PDB entry 6NSM | X-ray diffraction, 2.80 A resolution | chains A and B of the 4 polymer chains in the assembly

== Chain A (and B) ==
Molecule: TetR family transcriptional regulator CifR
Organism: Pseudomonas aeruginosa UCBPP-PA14
Notes: chain B of this document is another copy of the same molecule, construct and numbering; everything in this record applies to it too
UniProt: A0A0H2ZCS5 (A0A0H2ZCS5_PSEAB); residue numbers follow UniProt; this construct covers 1-196
Sequence (198 residues; each row starts with the number of its first residue; numbers below 1 keep their minus sign (Gly-1 is residue -1)):
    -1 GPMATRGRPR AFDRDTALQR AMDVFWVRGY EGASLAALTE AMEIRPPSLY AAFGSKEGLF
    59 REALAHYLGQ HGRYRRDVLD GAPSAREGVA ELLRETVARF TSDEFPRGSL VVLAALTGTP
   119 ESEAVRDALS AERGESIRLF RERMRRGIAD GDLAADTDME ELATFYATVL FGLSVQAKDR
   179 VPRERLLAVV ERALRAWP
Not modelled in the structure: -1 to 3 (chain B: -1 to 4)
Construct notes: expression tag (-1 to 0); engineered mutation Thr99 (Cys in A0A0H2ZCS5), Ser107 (Cys in A0A0H2ZCS5), Arg181 (Cys in A0A0H2ZCS5)
From the paper describing this entry:
  - conformationally variable residues (side-chain flip): Ser107
  - mutagenesis - R6A: decreased binding to the 26-nt DNA strand
  - mutagenesis - C99T/C181R: increased expression
  - mutagenesis - C99T: unchanged expression

== Interface between chain A and chain B ==
Contacting residue pairs - 79 pairs, chain A then chain B:
  Val25(A) - Thr115(B)
  Arg26(A) - Thr115(B)
  Arg26(A) - Gly116(B)  hydrogen bond (backbone-backbone)
  Arg26(A) - Pro118(B)
  Gly27(A) - Thr115(B)
  Gly30(A) - Thr117(B)
  Leu111(A) - Leu114(B)  hydrophobic
  Leu111(A) - Thr115(B)  hydrogen bond (backbone-side chain)
  Ala112(A) - Thr115(B)
  Leu114(A) - Leu111(B)  hydrophobic
  Leu114(A) - Leu114(B)  hydrophobic
  Leu114(A) - Lys176(B)
  Thr115(A) - Val25(B)
  Thr115(A) - Arg26(B)
  Thr115(A) - Gly27(B)
  Thr115(A) - Leu111(B)  hydrogen bond (side chain-backbone)
  Thr115(A) - Lys176(B)
  Gly116(A) - Arg26(B)  hydrogen bond (backbone-backbone)
  Thr117(A) - Gly30(B)
  Pro118(A) - Arg26(B)
  Ser128(A) - Asp177(B)  hydrogen bond
  Arg131(A) - Val173(B)
  Arg131(A) - Asp177(B)  salt bridge
  Ile135(A) - Gln174(B)
  Ile135(A) - Arg183(B)
  Glu158(A) - Arg183(B)  salt bridge
  Glu159(A) - Ala186(B)
  Glu159(A) - Arg190(B)  salt bridge
  Leu160(A) - Arg190(B)
  Thr162(A) - Gln174(B)
  Thr162(A) - Arg183(B)  hydrogen bond
  Thr162(A) - Val187(B)
  Phe163(A) - Val187(B)
  Phe163(A) - Arg190(B)
  Phe163(A) - Ala191(B)  hydrophobic
  Ala165(A) - Gln174(B)
  Thr166(A) - Val167(B)
  Thr166(A) - Gly170(B)
  Thr166(A) - Leu171(B)
  Thr166(A) - Gln174(B)  hydrogen bond
  Thr166(A) - Val187(B)
  Val167(A) - Thr166(B)
  Val167(A) - Val167(B)  hydrophobic
  Phe169(A) - Gln174(B)
  Gly170(A) - Thr166(B)
  Gly170(A) - Gly170(B)
  Leu171(A) - Thr166(B)
  Val173(A) - Leu114(B)  hydrophobic
  Val173(A) - Arg131(B)
  Gln174(A) - Ile135(B)
  Gln174(A) - Thr162(B)  hydrogen bond (side chain-backbone)
  Gln174(A) - Ala165(B)
  Gln174(A) - Thr166(B)  hydrogen bond
  Gln174(A) - Phe169(B)
  Lys176(A) - Leu114(B)
  Lys176(A) - Thr115(B)
  Asp177(A) - Ser128(B)  hydrogen bond
  Asp177(A) - Arg131(B)  salt bridge
  Arg183(A) - Glu158(B)
  Arg183(A) - Glu159(B)
  Ala186(A) - Glu159(B)
  Val187(A) - Thr162(B)
  Val187(A) - Phe163(B)
  Val187(A) - Thr166(B)
  Arg190(A) - Glu159(B)  salt bridge
  Arg190(A) - Leu160(B)
  Arg190(A) - Phe163(B)
  Arg190(A) - Ala194(B)  hydrogen bond (side chain-backbone)
  Arg190(A) - Pro196(B)
  Ala191(A) - Phe163(B)  hydrophobic
  Arg193(A) - Ala194(B)  hydrogen bond (side chain-backbone)
  Arg193(A) - Trp195(B)  hydrogen bond (side chain-backbone)
  Arg193(A) - Pro196(B)  hydrogen bond (side chain-backbone)
  Ala194(A) - Arg190(B)  hydrogen bond (backbone-side chain)
  Ala194(A) - Arg193(B)  hydrogen bond (backbone-side chain)
  Ala194(A) - Ala194(B)
  Trp195(A) - Arg193(B)  hydrogen bond (backbone-side chain)
  Pro196(A) - Arg190(B)
  Pro196(A) - Arg193(B)
Interface residues without a listed pair, chain A (41 interface residues in all): Trp24, Glu29, Val110
Interface residues without a listed pair, chain B (42 interface residues in all): Trp24, Glu29, Val110, Ala112, Asp156

== Overview ==
The interface between chain A and chain B involves 41 residues on one side and 42 on the other; the contacts
include 17 hydrogen bonds and 5 salt bridges. Polar pairs include Arg131(A)-Asp177(B), Glu158(A)-Arg183(B) and
Glu159(A)-Arg190(B). From the paper: R6A of chain A reduces binding to the 26-nt DNA strand; conformational
variability at Ser107(A); 3 substitutions were tested in all.
Both chains are TetR family transcriptional regulator CifR (Pseudomonas aeruginosa UCBPP-PA14). Entry 6NSM
(TetR family transcriptional regulator CifR C99T-C107S-C181R Cysteines mutant complexed with 26bp
double-strand operator DNA) was determined by X-ray diffraction, deposited together with 6NSN and 6NSR.
